Entry 4M5T (X-ray diffraction, 2.00 A resolution); this record covers chains A and B of the 4 polymer chains in the assembly.

# Chain A
Molecule: Alpha-crystallin B chain
From: Homo sapiens
Notes: fragment: core domain
Reference sequence: P02511 (CRYAB_HUMAN); residues 68-153 here = UniProt positions 68-153
Sequence (87 residues; numbered 67 to 153; the number before each row is that of its first residue):
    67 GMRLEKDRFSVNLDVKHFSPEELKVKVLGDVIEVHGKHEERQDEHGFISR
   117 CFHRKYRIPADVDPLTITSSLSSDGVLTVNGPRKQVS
Not modelled in the structure: 108-111, 153
Sequence notes: expression tag (67); engineered mutation Cys117 (Glu in P02511)
Swiss-Prot annotation at these positions:
  - binding site (Zn(2+)): His83, His104, Glu106, His111, His119
  - site: Met68 (Susceptible to oxidation)
  - modified residue: Lys92 (N6-acetyllysine)
  - natural variant: Arg69 (R69C: In CTRCT16; uncertain significance), Asp109 (D109G: Found in patients with restrictive cardiomyopathy; D109H: In MFM2), Arg120 (R120G: In MFM2)

# Chain B
Molecule: Alpha-crystallin B chain
Notes: fragment: C-terminal peptide
Reference sequence: P02511 (CRYAB_HUMAN); residues 156-164 here = UniProt positions 156-164
Sequence (9 residues; numbered 156 to 164; the number before each row is that of its first residue):
   156 ERTIPITRE
Swiss-Prot annotation at these positions:
  - natural variant: Arg157 (R157H: In CMD1II)

# How chain A and chain B interact
Contacting residue pairs (28):
  Leu89(A) - Ile161(B)  hydrophobic
  Val91(A) - Thr158(B)
  Val91(A) - Ile159(B)  hydrogen bond (backbone-backbone)
  Val91(A) - Ile161(B)  hydrophobic
  Lys92(A) - Arg157(B)
  Val93(A) - Glu156(B)
  Val93(A) - Arg157(B)  hydrogen bond (backbone-backbone)
  Val93(A) - Ile159(B)  hydrophobic
  Leu94(A) - Glu156(B)
  Pro130(A) - Arg157(B)  hydrogen bond (backbone-side chain)
  Leu131(A) - Arg157(B)  hydrogen bond (backbone-side chain)
  Ile133(A) - Arg157(B)  hydrogen bond (backbone-side chain)
  Ile133(A) - Ile159(B)
  Thr134(A) - Ile159(B)
  Ser135(A) - Ile159(B)
  Ser135(A) - Pro160(B)
  Ser135(A) - Ile161(B)
  Ser135(A) - Thr162(B)  hydrogen bond (backbone-backbone)
  Ser136(A) - Thr162(B)
  Ser136(A) - Glu164(B)  hydrogen bond
  Leu137(A) - Ile161(B)  hydrophobic
  Leu137(A) - Thr162(B)  hydrogen bond (backbone-backbone)
  Leu137(A) - Arg163(B)
  Leu137(A) - Glu164(B)  hydrogen bond (backbone-backbone)
  Ser138(A) - Glu164(B)
  Ser139(A) - Glu164(B)
  Leu143(A) - Ile161(B)  hydrophobic
  Thr144(A) - Glu164(B)
Also at the interface, not in a pair above, chain A (18 interface residues in all): Lys90, Thr132

# Summary
The interface between chain A and chain B involves 18 residues on one side and 9 on the other; the contacts
include 9 hydrogen bonds. Among the polar pairs are Pro130(A)-Arg157(B), Leu131(A)-Arg157(B) and
Ile133(A)-Arg157(B). From UniProt: 5 Zn2+-binding residues on chain A.
Chain A is Alpha-crystallin B chain (Homo sapiens) and chain B is Alpha-crystallin B chain; the structure,
Disulfide trapped human alphaB crystallin core domain in complex with C-terminal peptide, was determined by
X-ray diffraction (same publication as 4M5S and 4MJH).
